Entry 4M3C (X-ray diffraction, 2.50 A resolution); this record covers chains A and D of the 4 polymer chains in the assembly.

== Chain A ==
Molecule: Lectin Alpha chain
Organism: Butea monosperma
UniProt: H2L2M6 (H2L2M6_BUTMO); residues 1-255 here correspond to UniProt positions 2-256 (UniProt number = residue number + 1)
Chain sequence (255 residues; row label = number of the first residue in the row; X marks 6 residues of unknown identity (built as UNK)):
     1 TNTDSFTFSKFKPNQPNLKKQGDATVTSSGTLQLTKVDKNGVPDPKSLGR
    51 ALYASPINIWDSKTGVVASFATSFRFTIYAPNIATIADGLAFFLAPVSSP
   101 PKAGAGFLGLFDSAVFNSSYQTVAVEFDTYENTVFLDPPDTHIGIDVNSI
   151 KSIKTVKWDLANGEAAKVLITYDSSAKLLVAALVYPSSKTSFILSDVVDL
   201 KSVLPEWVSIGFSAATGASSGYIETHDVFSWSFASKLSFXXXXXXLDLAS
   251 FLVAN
Unresolved in the structure: 240-245
Metal / ion sites: Mn2+: E126, D128, D137, H142; Ca2+: D128, Y130, D137
Ligand contacts:
  - gamma-amino-butanoic acid (ABU), molecule 1: N2, T3, D4, P56, I57, N58, W207, S235, L237
  - gamma-amino-butanoic acid (ABU), molecule 2: F6, T7, F8, K12, Q15, N17, Y53

== Chain D ==
Molecule: Lectin Beta Chain
Organism: Butea monosperma
UniProt: H2L2M7 (H2L2M7_BUTMO); residues 1-239 here correspond to UniProt positions 2-240 (UniProt number = residue number + 1)
Chain sequence (239 residues; each row starts with the number of its first residue):
     1 TNTDSFTFSKFKPNQPNLKKQGDATVTSSGTLQLTKVDKNGVPDPKSLGR
    51 ALYASPINIWDSKTGVVASFATSFRFTIYAPNIATIADGLAFFLAPVSSP
   101 PKAGAGFLGLFDSAVFNSSYQTVAVEFDTYENTVFLDPPDTHIGIDVNSI
   151 KSIKTVKWDLANGEAAKVLITYDSSAKLLVAALVYPSSKTSFILSDVVDL
   201 KSVLPEWVSIGFSAATGASSGYIETHDVFSWSFASKLSF
Metal / ion sites: Mn2+: E126, D128, D137, H142; Ca2+: D128, Y130, N132, D137
Ligand contacts:
  - gamma-amino-butanoic acid (ABU), molecule 1: N2, T3, D4, N58, W207
  - gamma-amino-butanoic acid (ABU), molecule 2: F6, T7, F8, N17

== Chain A / chain D interface ==
Residue-residue contacts (49; chain A residue first):
  T1(A) - T7(D)
  T1(A) - S9(D)  hydrogen bond (backbone-side chain)
  N2(A) - T7(D)
  N2(A) - F8(D)
  N2(A) - S9(D)
  N2(A) - K10(D)
  N2(A) - K12(D)
  T3(A) - F6(D)
  T3(A) - T7(D)  hydrogen bond (backbone-backbone)
  D4(A) - S5(D)
  D4(A) - N17(D)
  D4(A) - Y53(D)
  S5(A) - D4(D)
  S5(A) - S5(D)  hydrogen bond (backbone-backbone)
  F6(A) - T3(D)
  T7(A) - T1(D)
  T7(A) - N2(D)
  T7(A) - T3(D)  hydrogen bond (backbone-backbone)
  F8(A) - N2(D)
  S9(A) - T1(D)  hydrogen bond (side chain-backbone)
  S9(A) - N2(D)
  K10(A) - N2(D)  hydrogen bond (backbone-side chain)
  K12(A) - N2(D)
  K12(A) - N58(D)
  K12(A) - D61(D)  salt bridge
  N14(A) - W207(D)
  Q15(A) - W207(D)
  P16(A) - P56(D)
  P16(A) - W207(D)
  N17(A) - D4(D)
  N17(A) - S55(D)
  N17(A) - P56(D)
  N17(A) - W207(D)
  Y53(A) - D4(D)
  Y53(A) - S55(D)  hydrogen bond
  A54(A) - S55(D)
  S55(A) - Y53(D)
  S55(A) - A54(D)
  S55(A) - S55(D)  hydrogen bond (side chain-backbone)
  P56(A) - P16(D)  hydrophobic
  P56(A) - N17(D)
  N58(A) - K12(D)
  D61(A) - K12(D)  salt bridge
  W207(A) - N14(D)
  W207(A) - Q15(D)
  W207(A) - P16(D)  hydrophobic
  W207(A) - N17(D)
  L237(A) - K12(D)
  F239(A) - K10(D)  hydrogen bond (backbone-side chain)
Interface residues without a listed pair, chain D (23 interface residues in all): F239

== In short ==
24 residues of chain A face 23 of chain D across their interface, with 9 hydrogen bonds and 2 salt bridges.
Among the polar pairs are K12(A)-D61(D), D61(A)-K12(D) and T1(A)-S9(D). Gamma-amino-butanoic acid is bound
between chain A and chain D.
Chain A is Lectin Alpha chain and chain D is Lectin Beta Chain, both from Butea monosperma; the structure,
Structure of a binary complex between homologous tetrameric legume lectins from Butea monosperma and
Spatholobus parviflorus ..., was determined by X-ray diffraction.
